PDB entry 7V2P | electron microscopy, 3.30 A resolution | chains A and M of the 22 polymer chains in the assembly

== Chain A ==
Molecule: 16s ribosomal RNA
Organism: Thermus thermophilus HB8
Sequence (1522 nucleotides; each row starts with the number of its first residue):
     1 UUUGUUGGAG AGUUUGAUCC UGGCUCAGGG UGAACGCUGG CGGCGUGCCU AAGACAUGCA
    61 AGUCGUGCGG GCCGCGGGGU UUUACUCCGU GGUCAGCGGC GGACGGGUGA GUAACGCGUG
   121 GGUGACCUAC CCGGAAGAGG GGGACAACCC GGGGAAACUC GGGCUAAUCC CCCAUGUGGA
   181 CCCGCCCCUU GGGGUGUGUC CAAAGGGCUU UGCCCGCUUC CGGAUGGGCC CGCGUCCCAU
   241 CAGCUAGUUG GUGGGGUAAU GGCCCACCAA GGCGACGACG GGUAGCCGGU CUGAGAGGAU
   301 GGCCGGCCAC AGGGGCACUG AGACACGGGC CCCACUCCUA CGGGAGGCAG CAGUUAGGAA
   361 UCUUCCGCAA UGGGCGCAAG CCUGACGGAG CGACGCCGCU UGGAGGAAGA AGCCCUUCGG
   421 GGUGUAAACU CCUGAACCCG GGACGAAACC CCCGACGAGG GGACUGACGG UACCGGGGUA
   481 AUAGCGCCGG CCAACUCCGU GCCAGCAGCC GCGGUAAUAC GGAGGGCGCG AGCGUUACCC
   541 GGAUUCACUG GGCGUAAAGG GCGUGUAGGC GGCCUGGGGC GUCCCAUGUG AAAGACCACG
   601 GCUCAACCGU GGGGGAGCGU GGGAUACGCU CAGGCUAGAC GGUGGGAGAG GGUGGUGGAA
   661 UUCCCGGAGU AGCGGUGAAA UGCGCAGAUA CCGGGAGGAA CGCCGAUGGC GAAGGCAGCC
   721 ACCUGGUCCA CCCGUGACGC UGAGGCGCGA AAGCGUGGGG AGCAAACCGG AUUAGAUACC
   781 CGGGUAGUCC ACGCCCUAAA CGAUGCGCGC UAGGUCUCUG GGUCUCCUGG GGGCCGAAGC
   841 UAACGCGUUA AGCGCGCCGC CUGGGGAGUA CGGCCGCAAG GCUGAAACUC AAAGGAAUUG
   901 ACGGGGGCCC GCACAAGCGG UGGAGCAUGU GGUUUAAUUC GAAGCAACGC GAAGAACCUU
   961 ACCAGGCCUU GACAUGCUAG GGAACCCGGG UGAAAGCCUG GGGUGCCCCG CGAGGGGAGC
  1021 CCUAGCACAG GUGCUGCAUG GCCGUCGUCA GCUCGUGCCG UGAGGUGUUG GGUUAAGUCC
  1081 CGCAACGAGC GCAACCCCCG CCGUUAGUUG CCAGCGGUUC GGCCGGGCAC UCUAACGGGA
  1141 CUGCCCGCGA AAGCGGGAGG AAGGAGGGGA CGACGUCUGG UCAGCAUGGC CCUUACGGCC
  1201 UGGGCGACAC ACGUGCUACA AUGCCCACUA CAAAGCGAUG CCACCCGGCA ACGGGGAGCU
  1261 AAUCGCAAAA AGGUGGGCCC AGUUCGGAUU GGGGUCUGCA ACCCGACCCC AUGAAGCCGG
  1321 AAUCGCUAGU AAUCGCGGAU CAGCCAUGCC GCGGUGAAUA CGUUCCCGGG CCUUGUACAC
  1381 ACCGCCCGUC ACGCCAUGGG AGCGGGCUCU ACCCGAAGUC GCCGGGAGCC UACGGGCAGG
  1441 CGCCGAGGGU AGGGCCCGUG ACUGGGGCGA AGUCGUAACA AGGUAGCUGU ACCGGAAGGU
  1501 GCGGCUGGAU CACCUCCUUU CU
Not modelled in the structure: 1-5, 773-776, 1380-1484, 1509-1522
Reported in the primary citation:
  - mutagenesis - A901G: decreased catalytic activity

== Chain M ==
Protein: 30S ribosomal protein S13
Organism: Thermus thermophilus HB8
UniProt: P80377 (RS13_THET8); residues 1-126 here = UniProt positions 1-126
Sequence (126 residues; row label = number of the first residue in the row):
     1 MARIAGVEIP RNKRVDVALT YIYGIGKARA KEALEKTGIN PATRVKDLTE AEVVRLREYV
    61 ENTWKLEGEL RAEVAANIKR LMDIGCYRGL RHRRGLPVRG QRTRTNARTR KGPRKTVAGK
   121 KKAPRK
Not modelled in the structure: 1, 115-126

== Interface between chain A and chain M ==
Contacting residue pairs - 75 pairs, chain A then chain M:
  G925(A) - Arg108(M)  phosphate contact
  G925(A) - Thr109(M)  hydrogen bond to the phosphate
  G925(A) - Arg114(M)  salt bridge to the phosphate
  C926(A) - Asn106(M)  base contact
  C926(A) - Ala107(M)  hydrogen bond to the phosphate
  C926(A) - Arg108(M)  hydrogen bond to the phosphate
  C926(A) - Thr109(M)  hydrogen bond to the phosphate
  A927(A) - Gln101(M)  phosphate contact
  A927(A) - Asn106(M)  hydrogen bond to the phosphate
  U928(A) - Arg102(M)  phosphate contact
  U928(A) - Thr105(M)  hydrogen bond to the base
  G929(A) - Arg102(M)  salt bridge to the phosphate
  G929(A) - Thr105(M)  base contact
  U930(A) - Arg104(M)  hydrogen bond to the base
  U930(A) - Thr105(M)  base contact
  G931(A) - Arg104(M)  hydrogen bond to the base
  G932(A) - Arg104(M)  base contact
  A1207(A) - Arg102(M)  phosphate contact
  A1207(A) - Thr103(M)  hydrogen bond to the phosphate
  A1207(A) - Arg104(M)  phosphate contact
  C1208(A) - Arg91(M)  salt bridge to the phosphate
  C1208(A) - Leu96(M)  phosphate contact
  C1208(A) - Thr103(M)  hydrogen bond to the sugar
  C1208(A) - Arg104(M)  base contact
  C1208(A) - Lys111(M)  hydrogen bond to the sugar
  A1209(A) - Lys111(M)  phosphate contact
  C1210(A) - Arg104(M)  hydrogen bond to the base
  C1210(A) - Arg108(M)  salt bridge to the phosphate
  C1210(A) - Lys111(M)  salt bridge to the phosphate
  A1211(A) - Arg104(M)  base contact
  A1211(A) - Thr105(M)  base contact
  A1211(A) - Arg114(M)  salt bridge to the phosphate
  C1212(A) - Thr105(M)  base contact
  G1277(A) - Arg14(M)  hydrogen bond to the sugar
  C1278(A) - Arg14(M)  sugar contact
  C1278(A) - Arg44(M)  salt bridge to the phosphate
  C1279(A) - Arg44(M)  salt bridge to the phosphate
  U1284(A) - Lys13(M)  phosphate contact
  U1284(A) - Arg14(M)  base contact
  U1284(A) - Val17(M)  base contact
  U1284(A) - Tyr21(M)  hydrogen bond to the phosphate
  A1288(A) - Thr109(M)  hydrogen bond to the sugar
  U1289(A) - Gln101(M)  hydrogen bond to the phosphate
  U1289(A) - Thr109(M)  sugar contact
  U1289(A) - Arg110(M)  phosphate contact
  U1290(A) - His92(M)  hydrogen bond to the phosphate
  U1290(A) - Pro97(M)  phosphate contact
  U1290(A) - Val98(M)  hydrogen bond to the phosphate
  U1290(A) - Arg99(M)  base contact
  U1290(A) - Gln101(M)  hydrogen bond to the phosphate
  U1290(A) - Arg110(M)  phosphate contact
  G1291(A) - Asn77(M)  sugar contact
  G1291(A) - Ile78(M)  sugar contact
  G1291(A) - Arg88(M)  salt bridge to the phosphate
  G1291(A) - His92(M)  salt bridge to the phosphate
  G1291(A) - Val98(M)  phosphate contact
  G1291(A) - Arg99(M)  salt bridge to the phosphate
  G1292(A) - Leu81(M)  phosphate contact
  G1292(A) - Arg88(M)  salt bridge to the phosphate
  C1303(A) - Tyr87(M)  sugar contact
  C1304(A) - Gly100(M)  sugar contact
  C1310(A) - Ala28(M)  phosphate contact
  C1310(A) - Arg29(M)  hydrogen bond to the sugar
  A1311(A) - Gly24(M)  hydrogen bond to the phosphate
  A1311(A) - Ile25(M)  hydrogen bond to the phosphate
  A1311(A) - Gly26(M)  hydrogen bond to the phosphate
  A1311(A) - Lys27(M)  phosphate contact
  A1311(A) - Ala28(M)  phosphate contact
  A1311(A) - Arg29(M)  hydrogen bond to the phosphate
  A1311(A) - Leu70(M)  sugar contact
  U1312(A) - Ile22(M)  phosphate contact
  U1312(A) - Tyr23(M)  phosphate contact
  U1312(A) - Gly24(M)  hydrogen bond to the phosphate
  U1312(A) - Ile25(M)  hydrogen bond to the phosphate
  U1312(A) - Gly26(M)  phosphate contact
Interface residues without a listed pair, chain A (35 interface residues in all): A924, G1206, U1283, C1302, G1305, G1313, A1314
Interface residues without a listed pair, chain M (40 interface residues in all): Thr20, Val74

== Overview ==
Chain A and chain M form an interface of 35 and 40 residues respectively, with 26 hydrogen bonds and 12 salt
bridges. Polar pairs include U928(A)-Thr105(M), U930(A)-Arg104(M) and G931(A)-Arg104(M). From the paper: A901G
of chain A reduces catalytic activity.
Here chain A is 16s ribosomal RNA and chain M is 30S ribosomal protein S13, both from Thermus thermophilus
HB8. Entry 7V2P (T.thermophilus 30S ribosome with KsgA, class K5) was determined by electron microscopy (same
publication as 7V2L, 7V2M, 7V2N, 7V2O and 7V2Q).
